PDB entry 9GUV | electron microscopy, 3.00 A resolution | chains A and M of the 24 polymer chains in the assembly

[Chain A]
Molecule: 16S ribosomal RNA
From: Escherichia coli K-12
Sequence (1541 nucleotides; row label = number of the first residue in the row):
     1 AAAUUGAAGA GUUUGAUCAU GGCUCAGAUU GAACGCUGGC GGCAGGCCUA ACACAUGCAA
    61 GUCGAACGGU AACAGGAAGA AGCUUGCUUC UUUGCUGACG AGUGGCGGAC GGGUGAGUAA
   121 UGUCUGGGAA ACUGCCUGAU GGAGGGGGAU AACUACUGGA AACGGUAGCU AAUACCGCAU
   181 AACGUCGCAA GACCAAAGAG GGGUACCUUC GGGCCUCUUG CCAUCGGAUG UGCCCAGAUG
   241 GGAUUAGCUA GUAGGUGGGG UAACGGCUCA CCUAGGCGAC GAUCCCUAGC UGGUCUGAGA
   301 GGAUGACCAG CCACACUGGA ACUGAGACAC GGUCCAGACU CCUACGGGAG GCAGCAGUGG
   361 GGAAUAUUGC ACAAUGGGCG CAAGCCUGAU GCAGCCAUGC CGCGUGUAUG AAGAAGGCCU
   421 UCGGGUUGUA AAGUACUUUC AGCGGGGAGG AAGGGAGUAA AGUUAAUACC UUUGCUCAUU
   481 GACGUUACCC GCAGAAGAAG CACCGGCUAA CUCCGUGCCA GCAGCCXCGG UAAUACGGAG
   541 GGUGCAAGCG UUAAUCGGAA UUACUGGGCG UAAAGCGCAC GCAGGCGGUU UGUUAAGUCA
   601 GAUGUGAAAU CCCCGGGCUC AACCUGGGAA CUGCAUCUGA UACUGGCAAG CUUGAGUCUC
   661 GUAGAGGGGG GUAGAAUUCC AGGUGUAGCG GUGAAAUGCG UAGAGAUCUG GAGGAAUACC
   721 GGUGGCGAAG GCGGCCCCCU GGACGAAGAC UGACGCUCAG GUGCGAAAGC GUGGGGAGCA
   781 AACAGGAUUA GAUACCCUGG UAGUCCACGC CGUAAACGAU GUCGACUUGG AGGUUGUGCC
   841 CUUGAGGCGU GGCUUCCGGA GCUAACGCGU UAAGUCGACC GCCUGGGGAG UACGGCCGCA
   901 AGGUUAAAAC UCAAAUGAAU UGACGGGGGC CCGCACAAGC GGUGGAGCAU GUGGUUUAAU
   961 UCGAUGXAAC GCGAAGAACC UUACCUGGUC UUGACAUCCA CGGAAGUUUU CAGAGAUGAG
  1021 AAUGUGCCUU CGGGAACCGU GAGACAGGUG CUGCAUGGCU GUCGUCAGCU CGUGUUGUGA
  1081 AAUGUUGGGU UAAGUCCCGC AACGAGCGCA ACCCUUAUCC UUUGUUGCCA GCGGUCCGGC
  1141 CGGGAACUCA AAGGAGACUG CCAGUGAUAA ACUGGAGGAA GGUGGGGAUG ACGUCAAGUC
  1201 AUCAUGGCCC UUACGACCAG GGCUACACAC GUGCUACAAU GGCGCAUACA AAGAGAAGCG
  1261 ACCUCGCGAG AGCAAGCGGA CCUCAUAAAG UGCGUCGUAG UCCGGAUUGG AGUCUGCAAC
  1321 UCGACUCCAU GAAGUCGGAA UCGCUAGUAA UCGUGGAUCA GAAUGCCACG GUGAAUACGU
  1381 UCCCGGGCCU UGUACACACC GCCCGUXACA CCAUGGGAGU GGGUUGCAAA AGAAGUAGGU
  1441 AGCUUAACCU UCGGGAGGGC GCUUACCACU UUGUGAUUCA UGACUGGGGU GAAGUCGUAA
  1501 CAAGGUAACC GUAGGGGAAC CUGCGGUUGG AUCACCUCCU U
Disordered / not traced: 1492-1493
Modified residues: PSU (pseudouridine-5'-monophosphate) at position 516, G7M (N7-methyl-guanosine-5'-monophosphate) at position 527, 2MG (2N-methylguanosine-5'-monophosphate) at position 966, 5MC (5-methylcytidine-5'-monophosphate) at position 967, 2MG (2N-methylguanosine-5'-monophosphate) at position 1207, 4OC (4n,o2'-methylcytidine-5'-monophosphate) at position 1402, 5MC (5-methylcytidine-5'-monophosphate) at position 1407, UR3 (3-methyluridine-5'-monophoshate) at position 1498, 2MG (2N-methylguanosine-5'-monophosphate) at position 1516, MA6 (6N-dimethyladenosine-5'-monophoshate) at position 1518, MA6 (6N-dimethyladenosine-5'-monophoshate) at position 1519

[Chain M]
Name: 30S ribosomal protein S12
From: Escherichia coli K-12
UniProt: P0A7S3 (RS12_ECOLI); residues 1-124 here = UniProt positions 1-124
Sequence (124 residues; numbered 1 to 124; the number before each row is that of its first residue):
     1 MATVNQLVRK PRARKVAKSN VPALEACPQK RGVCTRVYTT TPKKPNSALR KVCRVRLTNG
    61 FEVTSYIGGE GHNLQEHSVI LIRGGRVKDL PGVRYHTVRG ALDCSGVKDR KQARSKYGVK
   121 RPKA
Disordered / not traced: 1, 124
Modified residues: Asp89 ((3R)-3-(methylsulfanyl)-L-aspartic acid; D2T)
Swiss-Prot annotation at these positions:
  - modified residue: Lys108 (N6-acetyllysine)
  - natural variant: Lys43 (K43R: Confers streptomycin resistance but not hyperaccurate translation)
  - mutagenesis: Leu57 (L57H: Protein is not incorporated into ribosomes), Lys88 (K88Q: Confers low-level resistance to streptomycin and a 15% decrease in the translational elongation rate)

[Interface between chain A and chain M]
Contacting residue pairs - 104 pairs, chain A then chain M:
  A33(A) with Pro28(M), sugar contact; Gln29(M), hydrogen bond to the sugar
  C34(A) with Gln29(M), sugar contact; Val98(M), sugar contact
  G35(A) with Gly100(M), phosphate contact; Ala101(M), phosphate contact; Arg114(M), sugar contact; Ser115(M), hydrogen bond to the sugar; Gly118(M), sugar contact
  C36(A) with Arg114(M), hydrogen bond to the sugar; Ser115(M), sugar contact; Val119(M), sugar contact; Lys120(M), salt bridge to the phosphate; Arg121(M), phosphate contact
  U37(A) with Lys120(M), salt bridge to the phosphate; Arg121(M), hydrogen bond to the phosphate
  G362(A) with Arg31(M), salt bridge to the phosphate; Thr58(M), phosphate contact
  A363(A) with Cys27(M), hydrogen bond to the base; Pro28(M), base contact; Gln29(M), base contact; Lys30(M), phosphate contact; Arg31(M), salt bridge to the phosphate; Thr58(M), hydrogen bond to the phosphate; Leu81(M), sugar contact
  G500(A) with Arg121(M), salt bridge to the phosphate
  C501(A) with Arg114(M), salt bridge to the phosphate; Ser115(M), phosphate contact; Arg121(M), salt bridge to the phosphate
  A502(A) with Ala113(M), phosphate contact; Arg114(M), hydrogen bond to the phosphate; Ser115(M), hydrogen bond to the phosphate; Lys116(M), phosphate contact
  C503(A) with Ala113(M), phosphate contact; Lys116(M), salt bridge to the phosphate
  C518(A) with Ser47(M), phosphate contact
  C519(A) with Ser47(M), hydrogen bond to the phosphate
  A520(A) with Ala48(M), phosphate contact; Leu49(M), hydrogen bond to the phosphate; Glu70(M), hydrogen bond to the sugar
  G521(A) with Arg50(M), hydrogen bond to the base; Lys51(M), phosphate contact; Gly69(M), phosphate contact; Glu70(M), phosphate contact; Gly71(M), phosphate contact
  C522(A) with Arg50(M), base contact; Tyr66(M), hydrogen bond to the phosphate; Gly68(M), phosphate contact; Gly69(M), hydrogen bond to the phosphate; Tyr117(M), phosphate contact
  A523(A) with Arg50(M), base contact; Val87(M), base contact; Lys88(M), base contact; Asp89(M), base contact
  C525(A) with Arg86(M), salt bridge to the phosphate; Lys88(M), phosphate contact
  C526(A) with Lys88(M), salt bridge to the phosphate
  G7M_527(A) with Asn46(M), base contact; Asp89(M), base contact
  C528(A) with Asn46(M), hydrogen bond to the base
  G529(A) with Asn46(M), base contact; Ser47(M), hydrogen bond to the base
  G537(A) with Glu70(M), sugar contact; Arg110(M), salt bridge to the phosphate
  G538(A) with Arg110(M), salt bridge to the phosphate; Lys111(M), hydrogen bond to the phosphate; Gln112(M), hydrogen bond to the phosphate
  A539(A) with Lys111(M), phosphate contact; Gln112(M), hydrogen bond to the phosphate
  G550(A) with Lys116(M), sugar contact
  U551(A) with Arg83(M), hydrogen bond to the sugar; Lys116(M), sugar contact
  U552(A) with Pro28(M), hydrogen bond to the sugar; Arg83(M), sugar contact; Gly84(M), hydrogen bond to the sugar
  A553(A) with Val21(M), phosphate contact; Leu24(M), sugar contact; Ala26(M), hydrogen bond to the sugar; Cys27(M), sugar contact; Pro28(M), sugar contact; Gly84(M), phosphate contact
  A554(A) with Ser19(M), phosphate contact
  U561(A) with Lys15(M), hydrogen bond to the base
  U562(A) with Arg12(M), base contact; Ala13(M), hydrogen bond to the base; Arg14(M), salt bridge to the phosphate; Lys15(M), salt bridge to the phosphate
  A563(A) with Arg12(M), phosphate contact
  C564(A) with Leu7(M), sugar contact; Arg12(M), salt bridge to the phosphate
  G567(A) with Arg12(M), hydrogen bond to the base
  G568(A) with Ala2(M), base contact
  G585(A) with Asn5(M), sugar contact
  C879(A) with Asn5(M), phosphate contact
  C880(A) with Asn5(M), hydrogen bond to the phosphate; Gln6(M), base contact; Arg9(M), salt bridge to the phosphate
  G881(A) with Gln6(M), hydrogen bond to the phosphate; Arg9(M), salt bridge to the phosphate
  C882(A) with Ala2(M), base contact
  C883(A) with Arg12(M), base contact
  U884(A) with Arg12(M), base contact
  C910(A) with Arg94(M), salt bridge to the phosphate
  C912(A) with Lys43(M), salt bridge to the phosphate
Interface residues without a listed pair, chain A (51 interface residues in all): A32, G242, C536, A909, U911, A913
Interface residues without a listed pair, chain M (60 interface residues in all): Thr3, Lys10, Lys18, Pro45, Gly85, Arg99

[Summary]
Chain A and chain M form an interface of 51 and 60 residues respectively, with 28 hydrogen bonds and 19 salt
bridges. Polar contacts include A363(A)-Cys27(M), G521(A)-Arg50(M) and C528(A)-Asn46(M). Curated annotation
(UniProt) lists 2 mutagenesis sites on chain M.
Chain A is 16S ribosomal RNA and chain M is 30S ribosomal protein S12, both from Escherichia coli K-12; the
structure, 30S mRNA delivery complex (closed-head), was determined by electron microscopy, deposited together
with 9GUP, 9GUQ, 9GUR, 9GUS, 9GUT, 9GUU, 9GUW and 9GUX.
